PDB entry 8JBX | electron microscopy, 3.35 A resolution | chains C and I of the 10 polymer chains in the assembly

[Chain C]
Protein: Histone H2A type 1-B/E
From: Homo sapiens
Reference sequence: P04908 (H2A1B_HUMAN); residues 1-129 here correspond to UniProt positions 2-130 (UniProt number = residue number + 1)
Sequence (129 residues; numbered 1 to 129; the number before each row is that of its first residue):
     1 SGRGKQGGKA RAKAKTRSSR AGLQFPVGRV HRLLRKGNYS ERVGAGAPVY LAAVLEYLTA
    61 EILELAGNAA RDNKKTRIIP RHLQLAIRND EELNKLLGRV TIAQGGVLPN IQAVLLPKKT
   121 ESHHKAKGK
Unresolved in the structure: 1-11, 119-129
Swiss-Prot annotation at these positions:
  - modified residue: Ser1 (N-acetylserine), Arg3 (Citrulline), Lys5 (N6-(2-hydroxyisobutyryl)lysine), Lys9 (N6-(2-hydroxyisobutyryl)lysine), Lys13 (N6-(beta-hydroxybutyryl)lysine), Lys36 (N6-(2-hydroxyisobutyryl)lysine), Lys74 (N6-(2-hydroxyisobutyryl)lysine), Lys75 (N6-(2-hydroxyisobutyryl)lysine), Lys95 (N6-(2-hydroxyisobutyryl)lysine), Gln104 (N5-methylglutamine), Lys118 (N6-(2-hydroxyisobutyryl)lysine), Lys119 (N6-crotonyllysine), Thr120 (Phosphothreonine), Lys125 (N6-crotonyllysine)
  - cross-link (Glycyl lysine isopeptide (Lys-Gly)): Lys13 (interchain with G-Cter in ubiquitin), Lys15 (interchain with G-Cter in ubiquitin), Lys119 (interchain with G-Cter in ubiquitin)

[Chain I]
Molecule: 147-nt DNA strand
Sequence (147 nucleotides; numbered -73 to 73; the number before each row is that of its first residue; numbers below 1 keep their minus sign (DA-73 is residue -73)):
   -73 ATCGAGAATC CCGGTGCCGA GGCCGCTCAA TTGGTCGTAG ACAGCTCTAG CACCGCTTAA
   -13 ACGCACGTAC GCGCTGTCCC CCGCGTTTTA ACCGCCAAGG GGATTACTCC CTAGTCTCCA
    47 GGCACGTGTC AGATATATAC ATCCGAT
Unresolved in the structure: -73, 73

[Interface between chain C and chain I]
Pairs across the interface (10; chain C residue first):
  Ala12(C) - DT-42(I)  phosphate contact
  Ala12(C) - DG-41(I)  phosphate contact
  Lys13(C) - DT-42(I)  sugar contact
  Lys15(C) - DT-43(I)  phosphate contact
  Lys15(C) - DT-42(I)  phosphate contact
  Arg17(C) - DT-43(I)  salt bridge to the phosphate
  Arg20(C) - DT-42(I)  salt bridge to the phosphate
  Arg32(C) - DA-44(I)  salt bridge to the phosphate
  Arg42(C) - DA-35(I)  sugar contact
  Arg77(C) - DA-54(I)  sugar contact
Interface residues without a listed pair, chain C (13 interface residues in all): Ala14, Thr16, Val27, Gly28, Glu41

[Overview]
Chain C and chain I form an interface of 13 and 6 residues respectively, with 3 salt bridges. Polar pairs
include Arg17(C)-DT-43(I), Arg20(C)-DT-42(I) and Arg32(C)-DA-44(I).
Chain C is Histone H2A type 1-B/E (Homo sapiens) and chain I is a 147-nt DNA strand; the structure, Human
canonical 601 DNA nucleosome, was determined by electron microscopy together with 8JCC and 8JCD from the same
study.
